Entry 6ADR (electron microscopy, 3.38 A resolution); this record covers chains A and R of the 5 polymer chains in the assembly.

== Chain A ==
Protein: VP1
From: Seneca valley virus
Chain sequence (258 residues; row label = number of the first residue in the row):
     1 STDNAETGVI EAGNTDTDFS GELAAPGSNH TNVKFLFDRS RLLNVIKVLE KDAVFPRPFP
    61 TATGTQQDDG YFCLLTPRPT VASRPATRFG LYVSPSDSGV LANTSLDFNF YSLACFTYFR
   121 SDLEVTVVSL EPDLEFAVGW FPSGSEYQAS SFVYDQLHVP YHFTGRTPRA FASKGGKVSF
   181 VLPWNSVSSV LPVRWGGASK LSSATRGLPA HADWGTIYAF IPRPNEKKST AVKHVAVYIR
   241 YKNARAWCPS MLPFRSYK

== Chain R ==
Protein: Anthrax toxin receptor 1
From: Homo sapiens
Reference sequence: Q9H6X2 (ANTR1_HUMAN); residue numbers follow UniProt; this construct covers 38-220
Chain sequence (185 residues; row label = number of the first residue in the row):
    36 SMACYGGFDL YFILDKSGSV LHHWNEIYYF VEQLAHKFIS PQLRMSFIVF STRGTTLMKL
    96 TEDREQIRQG LEELQKVLPG GDTYMHEGFE RASEQIYYEN RQGYRTASVI IALTDGELHE
   156 DLFFYSEREA NRSRDLGAIV YAVGVKDFNE TQLARIADSK DHVFPVNDGF QALQGIIHSI
   216 LKKSC
Construct notes: expression tag (36-37); engineered mutation Ala177 (Cys in Q9H6X2)
Disulfides: Cys39-Cys220
Bound ions: Mg2+: Ser52, Ser54, Thr118
UniProt features mapped onto this chain:
  - region: His154 to Tyr160 (Interaction with PA)
  - binding site (a divalent metal cation): Ser52, Ser54, Thr118
  - glycosylation (N-linked (GlcNAc...) asparagine): Asn166, Asn184

== Interface between chain A and chain R ==
Pairs across the interface (8):
  Arg88(A) - Asp117(R)  salt bridge
  Val93(A) - Arg88(R)
  Ser94(A) - Arg126(R)  hydrogen bond
  Ser96(A) - Glu125(R)  hydrogen bond
  Ser98(A) - Glu125(R)
  Ser98(A) - Tyr160(R)
  Ser98(A) - Glu164(R)
  Gly99(A) - Tyr160(R)
Other interface residues (no listed pair), chain A (7 interface residues in all): Thr63
Other interface residues (no listed pair), chain R (8 interface residues in all): Phe159, Arg163

== In short ==
7 residues of chain A face 8 of chain R across their interface, with 2 hydrogen bonds and 1 salt bridge. Among
the polar pairs are Arg88(A)-Asp117(R), Ser94(A)-Arg126(R) and Ser96(A)-Glu125(R). UniProt lists 3 divalent
metal cation-binding residues on chain R.
Chain A is VP1 (Seneca valley virus) and chain R is Anthrax toxin receptor 1 (Homo sapiens); the structure,
Anthrax Toxin Receptor 1-bound the Seneca Valley Virus in neutral conditions, was determined by electron
microscopy, deposited together with 6ADL, 6ADM, 6ADS and 6ADT.
